8VVF - chains C and E of the 5 polymer chains in the assembly; structure by electron microscopy, 3.00 A resolution.

# Chain C
Protein: Guanine nucleotide-binding protein G(I)/G(S)/G(T) subunit beta-1
From: Homo sapiens
UniProt: P62873 (GBB1_HUMAN); residue numbers follow UniProt; this construct covers 1-340
Amino-acid sequence (340 residues; numbered 1 to 340; the number before each row is that of its first residue):
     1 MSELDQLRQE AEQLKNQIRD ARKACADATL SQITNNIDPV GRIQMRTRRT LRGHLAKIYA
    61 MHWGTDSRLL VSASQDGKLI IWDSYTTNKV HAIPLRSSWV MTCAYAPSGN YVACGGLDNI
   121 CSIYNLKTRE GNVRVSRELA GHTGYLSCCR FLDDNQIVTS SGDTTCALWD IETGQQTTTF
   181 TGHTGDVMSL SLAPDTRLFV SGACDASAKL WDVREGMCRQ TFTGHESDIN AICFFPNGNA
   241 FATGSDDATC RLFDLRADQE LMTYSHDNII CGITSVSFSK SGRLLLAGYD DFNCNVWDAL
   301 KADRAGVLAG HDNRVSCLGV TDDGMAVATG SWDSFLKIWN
Not modelled in the structure: 1
Curated features (UniProtKB/Swiss-Prot):
  - modified residue: Ser2 (N-acetylserine), His266 (Phosphohistidine)
  - natural variant: Leu30 (L30F: In MRD42; uncertain significance), Arg52 (R52G: In MRD42), Gly64 (G64V: In MRD42), Asp76 (D76E: In MRD42; D76G: In MRD42), Gly77 (G77S: In MRD42), Lys78 (K78R: In MRD42), Ile80 (I80N: In MRD42; I80T: In MRD42), His91 (H91R: In MRD42; uncertain significance), Ala92 (A92T: In MRD42), Pro94 (P94S: In MRD42), Leu95 (L95P: In MRD42), Arg96 (R96L: In MRD42), 5 further natural variant entries in UniProt

# Chain E
Protein: scFv16
From: Mus musculus
Notes: antibody fragment or engineered binder
Amino-acid sequence (251 residues; each row starts with the number of its first residue; note: 2 numbers in that range are skipped by the numbering (no residue carries them; nothing is unmodelled there); a row labelled like 121A-121N holds insertion residues (121A, then the next letters in order)):
     1 DVQLVESGGG LVQPGGSRKL SCSASGFAFS SFGMHWVRQA PEKGLEWVAY ISSGSGTIYY
    61 ADTVKGRFTI SRDDPKNTLF LQMTSLRSED TAMYYCVRSI YYYGSSPFDF WGQGTTLTVS
   121 S
121A-121N GGGGSGGGGSGGGG
   124 SDIVMTQATS SVPVTPGESV SISCRSSKSL LHSNGNTYLY WFLQRPGQSP QLLIYRMSNL
   184 ASGVPDRFSG SGSGTAFTLT ISRLEAEDVG VYYCMQHLEY PLTFGAGTKL ELKAAA
Not modelled in the structure: 1, 121A-121N, 236-239
Disulfide bonds: Cys147-Cys217

# Interface between chain C and chain E
Contacting residue pairs (12; chain C residue first):
  Asp66(C) - Tyr103(E)
  Arg68(C) - Tyr103(E)
  Leu69(C) - Tyr103(E)  hydrophobic
  Asp83(C) - Tyr103(E)
  Val90(C) - Tyr102(E)  hydrophobic
  His91(C) - Tyr102(E)
  Arg129(C) - Arg98(E)  hydrogen bond (backbone-side chain)
  Glu130(C) - Gly26(E)
  Glu130(C) - Phe27(E)
  Glu130(C) - Ala28(E)  hydrogen bond (side chain-backbone)
  Gly131(C) - Ala28(E)
  Gly131(C) - Phe32(E)
Also at the interface, not in a pair above, chain E (9 interface residues in all): Val2, Ser31

# Overview
Chain C and chain E each contribute 9 residues to their interface, with 2 hydrogen bonds. Polar pairs include
Arg129(C)-Arg98(E) and Glu130(C)-Ala28(E).
Here chain C is Guanine nucleotide-binding protein G(I)/G(S)/G(T) subunit beta-1 (Homo sapiens) and chain E is
scFv16 (Mus musculus). Entry 8VVF (Kappa opioid receptor:Galphai protein in complex with inverse agonist
JDTic) was determined by electron microscopy, deposited together with 8VVE, 8VVG and 9D61.
